Entry 6R9G (electron microscopy, 3.70 A resolution); this record covers chains C and E of the 7 polymer chains in the assembly.

[Chain C]
Molecule: DNA-directed RNA polymerase subunit beta
From: Escherichia coli (strain K12)
Notes: EC 2.7.7.6
UniProt: P0A8V2 (RPOB_ECOLI); residue numbers follow UniProt; this construct covers 1-1342
Amino-acid sequence (1342 residues; numbered 1 to 1342; the number before each row is that of its first residue):
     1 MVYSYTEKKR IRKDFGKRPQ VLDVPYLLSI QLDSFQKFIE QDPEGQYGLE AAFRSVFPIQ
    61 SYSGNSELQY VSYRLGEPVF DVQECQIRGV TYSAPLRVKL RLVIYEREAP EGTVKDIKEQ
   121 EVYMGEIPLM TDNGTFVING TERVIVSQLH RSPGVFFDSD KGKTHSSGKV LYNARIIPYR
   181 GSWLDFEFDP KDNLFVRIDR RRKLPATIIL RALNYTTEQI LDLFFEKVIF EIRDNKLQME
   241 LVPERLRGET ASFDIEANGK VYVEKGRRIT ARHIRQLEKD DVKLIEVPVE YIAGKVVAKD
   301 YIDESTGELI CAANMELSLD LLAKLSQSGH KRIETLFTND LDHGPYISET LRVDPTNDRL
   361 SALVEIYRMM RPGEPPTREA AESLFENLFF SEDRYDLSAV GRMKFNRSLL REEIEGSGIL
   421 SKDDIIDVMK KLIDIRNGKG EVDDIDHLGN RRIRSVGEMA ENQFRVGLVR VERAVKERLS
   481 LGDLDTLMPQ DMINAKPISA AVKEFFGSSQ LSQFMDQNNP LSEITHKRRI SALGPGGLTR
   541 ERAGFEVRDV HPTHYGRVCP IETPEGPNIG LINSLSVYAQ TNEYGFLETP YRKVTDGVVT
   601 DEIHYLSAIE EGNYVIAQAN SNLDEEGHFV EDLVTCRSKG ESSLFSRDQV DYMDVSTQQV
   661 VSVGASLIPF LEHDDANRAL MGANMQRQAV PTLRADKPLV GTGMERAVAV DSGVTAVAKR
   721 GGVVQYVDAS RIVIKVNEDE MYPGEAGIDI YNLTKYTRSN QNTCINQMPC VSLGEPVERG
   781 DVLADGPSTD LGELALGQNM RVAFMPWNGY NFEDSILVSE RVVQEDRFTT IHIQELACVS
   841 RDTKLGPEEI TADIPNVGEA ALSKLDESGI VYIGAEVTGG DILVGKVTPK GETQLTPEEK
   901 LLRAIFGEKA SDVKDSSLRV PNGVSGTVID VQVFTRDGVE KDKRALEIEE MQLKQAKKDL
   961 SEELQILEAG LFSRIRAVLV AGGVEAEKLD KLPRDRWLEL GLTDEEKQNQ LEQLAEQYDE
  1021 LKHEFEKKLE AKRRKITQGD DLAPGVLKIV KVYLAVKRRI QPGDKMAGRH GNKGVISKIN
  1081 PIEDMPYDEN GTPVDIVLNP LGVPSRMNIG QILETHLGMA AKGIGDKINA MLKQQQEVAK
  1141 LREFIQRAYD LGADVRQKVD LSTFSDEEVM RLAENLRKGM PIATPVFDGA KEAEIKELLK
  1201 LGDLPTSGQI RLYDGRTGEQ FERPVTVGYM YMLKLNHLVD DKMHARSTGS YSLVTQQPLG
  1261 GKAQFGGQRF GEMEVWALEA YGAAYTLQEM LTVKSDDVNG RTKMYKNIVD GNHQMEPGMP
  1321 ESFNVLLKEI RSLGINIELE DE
Disordered / not traced: 1342
Curated features (UniProtKB/Swiss-Prot):
  - modified residue (N6-acetyllysine): Lys1022, Lys1200

[Chain E]
Molecule: DNA-directed RNA polymerase subunit omega
From: Escherichia coli (strain K12)
Notes: EC 2.7.7.6
UniProt: P0A800 (RPOZ_ECOLI); residues 1-80 here = UniProt positions 1-80
Amino-acid sequence (80 residues; each row starts with the number of its first residue):
     1 MARVTVQDAV EKIGNRFDLV LVAARRARQM QVGGKDPLVP EENDKTTVIA LREIEEGLIN
    61 NQILDVRERQ EQQEQEAAEL
Disordered / not traced: 76-80

[Interface between chain C and chain E]
Residue-residue contacts (7):
  Tyr1285(C) with Leu21(E)
  Gly1311(C) with Gln31(E)
  Asn1312(C) with Gln31(E); Val32(E)
  His1313(C) with Arg28(E), hydrogen bond (backbone-side chain); Gln31(E), hydrogen bond
  Met1315(C) with Arg28(E)
Other interface residues (no listed pair), chain C (6 interface residues in all): Gln1314

[Summary]
The interface between chain C and chain E involves 6 residues on one side and 4 on the other, with 2 hydrogen
bonds. Among the polar pairs are His1313(C)-Arg28(E) and His1313(C)-Gln31(E).
Here chain C is DNA-directed RNA polymerase subunit beta and chain E is DNA-directed RNA polymerase subunit
omega, both from Escherichia coli (strain K12). Entry 6R9G (Structural basis of transcription inhibition by
the DNA mimic Ocr protein of bacteriophage T7) was determined by electron microscopy (same publication as
6R9B).
